PDB entry 5N9C | X-ray diffraction, 1.16 A resolution | chains A and F of the 6 polymer chains in the assembly

[Chain A]
Molecule: Protein enabled homolog
Source organism: Homo sapiens
UniProt: Q8N8S7 (ENAH_HUMAN); numbering as in UniProt (aligned over 1-111)
Chain sequence (113 residues; each row starts with the number of its first residue; numbers below 1 keep their minus sign (Gly-1 is residue -1)):
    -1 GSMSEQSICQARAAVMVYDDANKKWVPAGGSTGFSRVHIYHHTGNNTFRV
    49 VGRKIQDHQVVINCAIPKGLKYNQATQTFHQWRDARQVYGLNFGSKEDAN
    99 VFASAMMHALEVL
Sequence notes: expression tag (-1 to 0)
Reported in the primary citation:
  - binding site for Ac-[2-Cl-F]-PP-[ProM-1]-OH (chain F): Phe77

[Chain F]
Molecule: Ac-[2-Cl-F]-PP-[ProM-1]-OH
Chain sequence (5 residues; each row starts with the number of its first residue):
     1 XXPPX
Modified residues: ACE (acetyl group) at position 1; 2L5 (2-chloro-L-phenylalanine) at position 2; 92B ((3S,7R,10R,13S)-2-oxidanylidene-1,4-diazatricyclo[8.3.0.03,7]tridec-8-ene-13-carboxylic acid) at position 5

[Chain A / chain F interface]
Contacting residue pairs - 15 pairs, chain A then chain F:
  Met14(A) - 92B_5(F)
  Tyr16(A) - Pro3(F)  hydrophobic
  Trp23(A) - Pro3(F)  hydrophobic
  Trp23(A) - Pro4(F)  hydrogen bond (side chain-backbone)
  Trp23(A) - 92B_5(F)
  Lys69(A) - 2L5_2(F)
  Asn71(A) - 2L5_2(F)
  Phe77(A) - 92B_5(F)
  Gln79(A) - 2L5_2(F)
  Gln79(A) - Pro3(F)  hydrogen bond (side chain-backbone)
  Trp80(A) - 2L5_2(F)
  Arg81(A) - ACE_1(F)  hydrogen bond (side chain-backbone)
  Arg81(A) - 2L5_2(F)
  Val86(A) - 2L5_2(F)
  Val86(A) - Pro3(F)
Interface residues without a listed pair, chain A (13 interface residues in all): Ala73, Thr74, Asn90

[Overview]
13 residues of chain A face 5 of chain F across their interface; the contacts include 3 hydrogen bonds. Among
the polar pairs are Trp23(A)-Pro4(F), Gln79(A)-Pro3(F) and Arg81(A)-ACE_1(F). From the paper: a binding site
for Ac-[2-Cl-F]-PP-[ProM-1]-OH (chain F) at Phe77(A).
Here chain A is Protein enabled homolog (Homo sapiens) and chain F is Ac-[2-Cl-F]-PP-[ProM-1]-OH. Entry 5N9C
(ENAH EVH1 in complex with Ac-[2-Cl-F]-PP-[ProM-1]-OH) was determined by X-ray diffraction (same publication
as 5N91, 5N9P, 5NC2, 5NC7, 5ND0, 6XVT, 6XXR and 7A5M).
